Entry 8BQT (X-ray diffraction, 1.47 A resolution); this record covers chain A.

== Chain A ==
Molecule: Lysozyme C
Source organism: Gallus gallus
Notes: EC 3.2.1.17
UniProtKB: P00698 (LYSC_CHICK); residues 1-129 here correspond to UniProt positions 19-147 (UniProt number = residue number + 18)
Chain sequence (129 residues; numbered 1 to 129; the number before each row is that of its first residue):
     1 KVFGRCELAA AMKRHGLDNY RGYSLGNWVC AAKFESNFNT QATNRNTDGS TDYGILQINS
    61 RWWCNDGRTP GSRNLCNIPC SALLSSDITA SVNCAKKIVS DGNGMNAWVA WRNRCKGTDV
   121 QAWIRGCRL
Cystine bridges: C6-C127, C30-C115, C64-C80, C76-C94
UniProt features mapped onto this chain:
  - active site: E35, D52
  - binding site (substrate): D101

== In short ==
From UniProt: active-site residues E35 and D52 and substrate-binding residue D101.
Chain A is Lysozyme C (Gallus gallus); the structure, Hen Egg-White Lysozyme (HEWL) complexed with two
methyl-functionalised Anderson-Evans polyoxometalates, was determined by X-ray diffraction together with 8BQP,
8BQQ and 8BQR from the same study.
